PDB entry 8TRQ | X-ray diffraction, 2.75 A resolution | chains A and C of the 5 polymer chains in the assembly

== Chain A ==
Name: HLA class II histocompatibility antigen, DR alpha chain
Source organism: Homo sapiens
UniProt: P01903 (DRA_HUMAN); residues 5-181 here correspond to UniProt positions 30-206 (UniProt number = residue number + 25)
Amino-acid sequence (189 residues; row label = number of the first residue in the row):
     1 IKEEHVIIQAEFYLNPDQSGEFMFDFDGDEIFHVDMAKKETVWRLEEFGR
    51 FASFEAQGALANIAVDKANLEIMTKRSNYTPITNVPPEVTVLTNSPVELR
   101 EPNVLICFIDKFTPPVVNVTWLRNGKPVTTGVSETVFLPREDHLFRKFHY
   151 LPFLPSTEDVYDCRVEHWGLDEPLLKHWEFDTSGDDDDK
Unresolved in the structure: 1-2, 183-189
Disulfide bonds: C107-C163
Covalent attachments: N-acetylglucosamine (NAG) linked to N118
Sequence notes: expression tag (1-4, 182-189)
UniProt features mapped onto this chain:
  - region: E179 to D181 (Connecting peptide)
  - site: Q9 (Self- and pathogen-derived peptide antigen), G49 (Self-peptide antigen), F51 (Self- and pathogen-derived peptide antigen), A52 (Self-peptide antigen), S53 (Self- and pathogen-derived peptide antigen), E55 (Pathogen-derived peptide antigen), N62 (Self- and pathogen-derived peptide antigen), N69 (Pathogen-derived peptide antigen), R76 (Self- and pathogen-derived peptide antigen)
  - glycosylation (N-linked (GlcNAc...) asparagine): N78, N118

== Chain C ==
Name: Vimentin
Notes: fragment: with modified residue citrulline (CIR) at position 64
UniProt: P08670 (VIME_HUMAN); residue numbers follow UniProt; this construct covers 59-71
Amino-acid sequence (13 residues; each row starts with the number of its first residue):
    59 GVYATRSSAVRLR
Modified / non-standard residues: R64 (citrulline; CIR)
UniProt features mapped onto this chain:
  - modified residue: Y61 (Phosphotyrosine), S66 (Phosphoserine)

== Chain A / chain C interface ==
Pairs across the interface (26):
  Q9(A) with T63(C); R64(C), hydrogen bond (side chain-backbone)
  E11(A) with S66(C), hydrogen bond
  F24(A) with A62(C)
  I31(A) with Y61(C)
  F32(A) with Y61(C), hydrophobic
  A52(A) with G59(C)
  S53(A) with G59(C), hydrogen bond (backbone-backbone); V60(C); Y61(C), hydrogen bond (backbone-backbone)
  F54(A) with Y61(C); T63(C)
  G58(A) with T63(C)
  N62(A) with T63(C); R64(C), hydrogen bond (side chain-backbone); S65(C); S66(C)
  V65(A) with S66(C)
  D66(A) with S66(C), hydrogen bond
  N69(A) with A67(C), hydrogen bond (side chain-backbone); V68(C); R69(C), hydrogen bond (side chain-backbone)
  I72(A) with R69(C); L70(C); R71(C)
  M73(A) with R69(C)
Interface residues without a listed pair, chain A (18 interface residues in all): F22, W43, F51

== In short ==
Chain A and chain C form an interface of 18 and 13 residues respectively, with 8 hydrogen bonds. Among the
polar pairs are Q9(A)-R64(C), E11(A)-S66(C) and N62(A)-R64(C). N-acetylglucosamine is covalently linked to
N118(A).
Here chain A is HLA class II histocompatibility antigen, DR alpha chain (Homo sapiens) and chain C is
Vimentin. Entry 8TRQ (T cell recognition of citrullinated vimentin peptide presented by HLA-DR4) was
determined by X-ray diffraction (same publication as 8TRL and 8TRR).
